Entry 7T14 (X-ray diffraction, 2.25 A resolution); this record covers chain A.

== Chain A ==
Name: Capsid protein p24
From: Simian immunodeficiency virus (MM251 ISOLATE)
UniProtKB: A0A7D6GPL1 (A0A7D6GPL1_SIV); residues 1-229 here correspond to UniProt positions 124-352 (UniProt number = residue number + 123)
Chain sequence (229 residues; numbered 1 to 229; the number before each row is that of its first residue):
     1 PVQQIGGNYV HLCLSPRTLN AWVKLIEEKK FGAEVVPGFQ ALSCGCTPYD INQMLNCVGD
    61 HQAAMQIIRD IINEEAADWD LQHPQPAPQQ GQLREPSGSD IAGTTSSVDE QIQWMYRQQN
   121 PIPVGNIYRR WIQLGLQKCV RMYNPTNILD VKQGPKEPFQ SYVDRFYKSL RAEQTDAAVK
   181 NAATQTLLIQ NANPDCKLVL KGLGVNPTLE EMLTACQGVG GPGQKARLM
Not modelled in the structure: 220-229
Cystine bridges: Cys13-Cys44
Sequence notes: engineered mutation Cys13 (Pro136 in A0A7D6GPL1), Cys44 (Glu167 in A0A7D6GPL1), Ala182 (Trp305 in A0A7D6GPL1), Ala183 (Met306 in A0A7D6GPL1)
Reported in the primary citation:
  - contacts within the chain: Glu95-Arg117 (salt bridge)

== Overview ==
The paper reports contacts within the chain involving Glu95 and Arg117.
Chain A is Capsid protein p24 (Simian immunodeficiency virus (MM251 ISOLATE)); the structure, Hexameric SIVmac
CA, was determined by X-ray diffraction (same publication as 7QDF, 7T12, 7T13, 7T15 and 8D3B).
